9B24 - chains Y and f of the 51 polymer chains in the assembly; structure by electron microscopy, 2.47 A resolution.

# Chain Y
Molecule: 23S rRNA
From: Mycolicibacterium smegmatis
Sequence (3120 nucleotides; numbered 1 to 3120; the number before each row is that of its first residue):
     1 UAAGUGUUUA AGGGCGCAUG GUGGAUGCCU UGGCACUGGG AGCCGAUGAA GGACGUAGGA
    61 GGCUGCGAUA AGCCUCGGGG AGCUGUCAAC CGAGCGUUGA UCCGAGGAUG UCCGAAUGGG
   121 GAAACCCGGC ACGAGUGAUG UCGUGUCACC AGGCGCUGAA UAUAUAGGCG UCUGGGGGGA
   181 ACGCGGGGAA GUGAAACAUC UCAGUACCCG UAGGAAGAGA AAACAAAAUG UGAUUCCGUG
   241 AGUAGUGGCG AGCGAAAGCG GAGGAUGGCU AAACCGUAUG CAUGUGAUAC CGGGUAGGGG
   301 UUGUGUGUGC GGGGUUGUGG GACCUAUCUU UCCGGCUCUA CCUGGCUGGA GGGCAGUGAG
   361 AAAAUGUUGU GGUUAGCGGA AAUGGCUUGG GAUGGCCUGC CGUAGACGGU GAGAGCCCGG
   421 UACGUGAAAA CCCGACGUCU GUCUUGAUGG UGUUCCCGAG UAGCAGCGGG CCCGUGGAAU
   481 CUGCUGUGAA UCUGCCGGGA CCACCCGGUA AGCCUGAAUA CUUCCCAGUG ACCGAUAGCG
   541 GAUUAGUACC GUGAGGGAAU GGUGAAAAGU ACCCCGGGAG GGGAGUGAAA GAGUACCUGA
   601 AACCGUGCGC UUACAAUCCG UCAGAGCCCU CGACGUGUCG UGGGGUGAUG GCGUGCCUUU
   661 UGAAGAAUGA GCCUGCGAGU CAGGGACAUG UCGCGAGGUU AACCCGGGUG GGGUAGCCGC
   721 AGCGAAAGCG AGUCUGAAUA GGGCGUAUCC ACACAAGAGU GUGUGGUGUA GUGGUGUGUU
   781 CUGGACCCGA AGCGGAGUGA UCUACCCAUG GCCAGGGUGA AGCGCGGGUA AGACCGCGUG
   841 GAGGCCCGAA CCCACUUAGG UUGAAGACUG AGGGGAUGAG CUGUGGGUAG GGGUGAAAGG
   901 CCAAUCAAAC UCCGUGAUAG CUGGUUCUCC CCGAAAUGCA UUUAGGUGCA GCGUCGCAUG
   961 UUUCUUGCCG GAGGUAGAGC UACUGGAUGG CCGAUGGGCC CCACAGGGUU ACUGACGUCA
  1021 GCCAAACUCC GAAUGCCGGU AAGUCCAAGA GUGCGGCAGU GAGACGGCGG GGGAUAAGCU
  1081 CCGUGCGUCG AGAGGGAAAC AGCCCAGAUC GCCGGCUAAG GCCCCUAAGC GUGUGCUAAG
  1141 UGGAAAAGGA UGUGCAGUCG CGAAGACAAC CAGGAGGUUG GCUUAGAAGC AGCCACCCUU
  1201 GAAAGAGUGC GUAAUAGCUC ACUGGUCAAG UGAUUGUGCG CCGAUAAUGU AGCGGGGCUC
  1261 AAGCACACCG CCGAAGCCGC GGCAGCCAAC GUGUUGGCUG GGUAGGGGAG CGUCCUGCAU
  1321 CCGGUGAAGC CGCCGAGUGA UCGAGUGGUG GAGGGUGUGG GAGUGAGAAU GCAGGCAUGA
  1381 GUAGCGAUUA GGCAAGUGAG AACCUUGCCC GCCGAAAGAC CAAGGGUUCC UGGGCCAGGC
  1441 CAGUCCGCCC AGGGUGAGUC GGGACCUAAG GCGAGGCCGA CAGGCGUAGU CGAUGGACAA
  1501 CGGGUUGAUA UUCCCGUACC CGUGUAUGUG CGUCCAUGAU GAAUCAGCGG UACUAACCAU
  1561 CCAAAACCAC CGUGACCGCA CCUUUCGGGG UGUGGCGUUG GUGGGGCUGC AUGGGACCUU
  1621 CGUUGGUAGU AGUCAAGCGA UGGGGUGACG CAGGAAGGUA GCCGUACCGG UCAGUGGUAA
  1681 UACCGGGGUA AGCCUGUAGG GAGUCAGAUA GGUAAAUCCG UCUGGCAUAU AUCCUGAGAG
  1741 GUGAUGCAUA GCCGAGUGAG GCGAAUUCGG UGAUCCUAUG CUGCCGAGAA AAGCCUCUAG
  1801 CGAGGACAUA CACGGCCCGU ACCCCAAACC AACACAGGUG GUCAGGUAGA GAAUACUAAG
  1861 GCGUACGAGU GAACUAUGGU UAAGGAACUC GGCAAAAUGC CCCCGUAACU UCGGGAGAAG
  1921 GGGGACCCAC AUGGCGUGUA AGCCUUUACG GCCCAAGCGU GAGUGGGUGG CACAAACCAG
  1981 UGAGAAGCGA CUGUUUACUA AAAACACAGG UCCGUGCGAA GUCGCAAGAC GAUGUAUACG
  2041 GACUGACGCC UGCCCGGUGC UGGAAGGUUA AGAGGACCCG UUAACUCCCU UUGGGGGUGA
  2101 AGCGGAGAAU UUAAGCCCCA GUAAACGGCG GUGGUAACUA UAACCAUCCU AAGGUAGCGA
  2161 AAUUCCUUGU CGGGUAAGUU CCGACCUGCA CGAAUGGCGU AACGACUUCU CAACUGUCUC
  2221 AACCAUAGAC UCGGCGAAAU UGCACUACGA GUAAAGAUGC UCGUUACGCG CGGCAGGACG
  2281 AAAAGACCCC GGGACCUUCA CUACAACUUG GUAUUGGUGC UCGAUACGGU UUGUGUAGGA
  2341 UAGGUGGGAG ACUGUGAAGC UCACACGCCA GUGUGGGUGG AGUCGUUGUU GAAAUACCAC
  2401 UCUGAUCGUA UUGGGCCUCU AACCUCGGAC CGUAUAUCCG GUUCAGGGAC AGUGCCUGGU
  2461 GGGUAGUUUA ACUGGGGCGG UUGCCUCCUA AAAUGUAACG GAGGCGCCCA AAGGUUCCCU
  2521 CAACCUGGAC GGCAAUCAGG UGUUGAGUGU AAGUGCACAA GGGAGCUUGA CUGCGAGACG
  2581 GACAUGUCGA GCAGGGACGA AAGUCGGGAC UAGUGAUCCG GCACCUCUGA GUGGAAGGGG
  2641 UGUCGCUCAA CGGAUAAAAG GUACCCCGGG GAUAACAGGC UGAUCUUCCC CAAGAGUCCA
  2701 UAUCGACGGG AUGGUUUGGC ACCUCGAUGU CGGCUCGUCG CAUCCUGGGG CUGGAGCAGG
  2761 UCCCAAGGGU UGGGCUGUUC GCCCAUUAAA GCGGCACGCG AGCUGGGUUU AGAACGUCGU
  2821 GAGACAGUUC GGUCUCUAUC CGCCGCGCGC GUCAGAAGCU UGAGGAAACC UGUCCCUAGU
  2881 ACGAGAGGAC CGGGACGGAC GAACCUCUGG UAUACCAGUU GUCCCACCAG GGGCACGGCU
  2941 GGAUAGCCAC GUUCGGACAG GAUAACCGCU GAAAGCAUCU AAGCGGGAAA CCUCUUCCAA
  3001 GACCAGGCUU CUCACCCUCU AGGAGGGAUA AGGCCCCCCG CAGACCACGG GAUUGAUAGA
  3061 CCAGACCUGG AAGCCUAGUA AUAGGUGCAG GGAACUGGCA CUAACCGGCC GAAAACUUAC
Not modelled in the structure: 1, 2324-2404
Ion coordination: Mg2+ site 1: U7, A3114; Mg2+ site 2: G13, G14, U611; Mg2+ site 3: G77, G78; Mg2+ site 4: A105, G106; Mg2+ site 5: A116, U117; Mg2+ site 6 near U117 (its only coordinating residue here); Mg2+ site 7 near G153 (its only coordinating residue here); Mg2+ site 8: U163, A164; Mg2+ site 9 near G187 (its only coordinating residue here); Mg2+ site 10: G191, U2467; Mg2+ site 11: G193, A194; Mg2+ site 12: A194, A195, A196; 287 more Mg2+ sites not listed

# Chain f
Protein: Large ribosomal subunit protein uL13
From: Mycolicibacterium smegmatis
UniProtKB: A0QSP8 (RL13_MYCS2); residue numbers follow UniProt; this construct covers 1-147
Amino-acid sequence (147 residues; numbered 1 to 147; the number before each row is that of its first residue):
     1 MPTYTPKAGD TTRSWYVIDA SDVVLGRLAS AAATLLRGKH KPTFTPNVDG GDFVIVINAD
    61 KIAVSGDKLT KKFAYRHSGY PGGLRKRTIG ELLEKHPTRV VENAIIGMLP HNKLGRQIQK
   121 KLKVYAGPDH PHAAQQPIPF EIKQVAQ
Not modelled in the structure: 1

# Interface between chain Y and chain f
Residue-residue contacts (92; chain Y residue first):
  A3(Y) with Pro-131(f), hydrogen bond to the sugar; Ala-134(f), base contact; Gln-135(f), hydrogen bond to the sugar
  G4(Y) with His-132(f), sugar contact; Gln-135(f), hydrogen bond to the base
  U5(Y) with Lys-123(f), salt bridge to the phosphate
  C614(Y) with Lys-113(f), hydrogen bond to the phosphate
  A615(Y) with Lys-113(f), salt bridge to the phosphate; Arg-116(f), base contact
  A623(Y) with Asn-47(f), hydrogen bond to the base
  G624(Y) with Thr-5(f), sugar contact; Asn-47(f), sugar contact
  A625(Y) with Thr-5(f), phosphate contact; Pro-6(f), sugar contact; Lys-7(f), salt bridge to the phosphate; Ala-8(f), sugar contact
  G626(Y) with Ala-8(f), sugar contact
  U649(Y) with Asn-47(f), hydrogen bond to the sugar; Leu-114(f), sugar contact
  G650(Y) with Pro-46(f), sugar contact; Asn-47(f), sugar contact; Asn-112(f), hydrogen bond to the phosphate; Lys-113(f), hydrogen bond to the phosphate; Leu-114(f), hydrogen bond to the phosphate
  G651(Y) with Asn-112(f), hydrogen bond to the phosphate
  C1113(Y) with Pro-2(f), base contact; Thr-3(f), hydrogen bond to the base
  C1123(Y) with Ser-30(f), hydrogen bond to the sugar
  C1124(Y) with Ser-30(f), sugar contact; Thr-34(f), sugar contact; Lys-39(f), phosphate contact; Met-108(f), hydrogen bond to the sugar
  C1125(Y) with Arg-37(f), salt bridge to the phosphate; Lys-39(f), salt bridge to the phosphate; Met-108(f), sugar contact; Pro-110(f), sugar contact
  U1126(Y) with Arg-37(f), salt bridge to the phosphate
  A1127(Y) with Lys-39(f), salt bridge to the phosphate
  C1130(Y) with Arg-27(f), hydrogen bond to the base; Ile-142(f), base contact; Lys-143(f), base contact; Gln-144(f), base contact
  G1131(Y) with Gln-144(f), hydrogen bond to the phosphate; Gln-147(f), hydrogen bond to the sugar
  A1139(Y) with Asp-67(f), phosphate contact
  G1140(Y) with Lys-68(f), hydrogen bond to the base; Lys-71(f), phosphate contact
  G1249(Y) with His-77(f), hydrogen bond to the base; Pro-81(f), phosphate contact; Gly-82(f), hydrogen bond to the phosphate; Gly-83(f), phosphate contact; Leu-84(f), sugar contact
  U1250(Y) with Tyr-75(f), sugar contact; Leu-84(f), sugar contact
  G1255(Y) with Gly-107(f), base contact
  G1256(Y) with Ala-104(f), hydrogen bond to the sugar; Gly-107(f), sugar contact; Met-108(f), hydrogen bond to the base
  G1257(Y) with Leu-25(f), phosphate contact; Gly-26(f), phosphate contact; Lys-72(f), salt bridge to the phosphate; Ala-104(f), phosphate contact
  C1258(Y) with Leu-25(f), phosphate contact; Gly-26(f), hydrogen bond to the phosphate; Arg-27(f), phosphate contact; Lys-68(f), salt bridge to the phosphate
  U1259(Y) with Val-24(f), phosphate contact; Ser-65(f), hydrogen bond to the phosphate; Gly-66(f), base contact
  C1260(Y) with Asp-22(f), hydrogen bond to the base; Val-24(f), base contact; Ser-65(f), phosphate contact
  A1262(Y) with Gly-26(f), hydrogen bond to the base; Arg-27(f), salt bridge to the phosphate
  G2263(Y) with His-111(f), salt bridge to the phosphate
  C2739(Y) with Pro-81(f), phosphate contact; Gly-82(f), phosphate contact
  C2844(Y) with Tyr-80(f), phosphate contact
  A2863(Y) with His-96(f), phosphate contact
  G2864(Y) with Arg-76(f), salt bridge to the phosphate; Lys-95(f), salt bridge to the phosphate; His-96(f), phosphate contact
  G2865(Y) with Arg-76(f), salt bridge to the phosphate; Ser-78(f), hydrogen bond to the phosphate
  A2866(Y) with Ser-78(f), hydrogen bond to the phosphate; Tyr-80(f), sugar contact; Arg-85(f), salt bridge to the phosphate
  C2992(Y) with Arg-87(f), salt bridge to the phosphate
  U2993(Y) with Arg-87(f), salt bridge to the phosphate
  C3003(Y) with Lys-120(f), hydrogen bond to the phosphate
  C3004(Y) with Lys-120(f), salt bridge to the phosphate
  U3118(Y) with Ala-134(f), base contact
Interface residues without a listed pair, chain Y (49 interface residues in all): A616, U1248, A1261, U2264, A2266, U2738
Interface residues without a listed pair, chain f (63 interface residues in all): Trp-15, Ala-33, Val-64, Asn-103, Leu-109, Val-124, Gln-136, Val-145

# Summary
Chain Y and chain f form an interface of 49 and 63 residues respectively; the contacts include 28 hydrogen
bonds and 18 salt bridges. Polar contacts include G4(Y)/Gln-135(f), A623(Y)/Asn-47(f) and C1113(Y)/Thr-3(f).
U7(Y) and A3114(Y) form the Mg2+ site 1.
Chain Y is 23S rRNA and chain f is Large ribosomal subunit protein uL13, both from Mycolicibacterium
smegmatis; the structure, WT strain gidB mutant mycobacterial ribosome, was determined by electron microscopy.
